PDB entry 4HK8 | X-ray diffraction, 1.15 A resolution | chain A

== Chain A ==
Name: Endo-1,4-beta-xylanase 2
From: Trichoderma reesei
Notes: EC 3.2.1.8
UniProt: P36217 (XYN2_HYPJE); residues 2-190 here correspond to UniProt positions 34-222 (UniProt number = residue number + 32)
Sequence (189 residues; numbered 2 to 190; the number before each row is that of its first residue):
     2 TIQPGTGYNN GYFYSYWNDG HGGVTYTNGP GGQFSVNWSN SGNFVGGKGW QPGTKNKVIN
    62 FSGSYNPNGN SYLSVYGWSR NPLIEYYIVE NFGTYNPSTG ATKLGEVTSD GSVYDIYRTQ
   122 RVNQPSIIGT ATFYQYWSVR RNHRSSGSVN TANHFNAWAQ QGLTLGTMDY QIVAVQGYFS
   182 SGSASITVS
Construct notes: engineered mutation Gln177 (Glu209 in P36217)
From the paper describing this entry:
  - conformationally variable residues (loop rearrangement, side-chain flip): Asn44, Pro126 to Thr131
  - binding site for beta-D-xylopyranose: Trp18, Asn71, Tyr73, Tyr77, Glu86, Tyr88, Tyr96, Arg122, Pro126, Gln136, Tyr171, Gln177, Tyr179
  - catalytic residues: Glu86
  - contacts within the chain: Asn44-Gln177 (hydrogen bond)
  - mutagenesis - N44H: abolished catalytic activity on xylan
  - mutagenesis - W18N/D20N, N44D, N44V, V46L, A175S: decreased catalytic activity on xylan
  - mutagenesis - A175V: decreased catalytic activity on PNPX2

== Overview ==
From the paper: the catalytic residue Glu86; W18N/D20N, N44D and N44V, among others, reduce catalytic activity
on xylan; 7 substitutions were tested in all.
Chain A is Endo-1,4-beta-xylanase 2 (Trichoderma reesei); the structure, Crystal Structures of Mutant Endo-
-1,4-xylanase II Complexed with substrate (1.15 A) and Products (1.6 A), was determined by X-ray diffraction,
deposited together with 6K9X, 4HK9, 4HKL, 4HKO and 4HKW.
